Entry 5O6B (X-ray diffraction, 2.03 A resolution); this record covers chains A and B of the 4 polymer chains in the assembly.

Chain A (and B):
Name: ATP-dependent DNA helicase PIF1
Source organism: Saccharomyces cerevisiae (strain ATCC 204508 / S288c)
Notes: EC 3.6.4.12; chain B of this document is another copy of the same molecule, construct and numbering; everything in this record applies to it too
UniProtKB: P07271 (PIF1_YEAST); numbering as in UniProt (aligned over 237-780)
Chain sequence (545 residues; row label = number of the first residue in the row):
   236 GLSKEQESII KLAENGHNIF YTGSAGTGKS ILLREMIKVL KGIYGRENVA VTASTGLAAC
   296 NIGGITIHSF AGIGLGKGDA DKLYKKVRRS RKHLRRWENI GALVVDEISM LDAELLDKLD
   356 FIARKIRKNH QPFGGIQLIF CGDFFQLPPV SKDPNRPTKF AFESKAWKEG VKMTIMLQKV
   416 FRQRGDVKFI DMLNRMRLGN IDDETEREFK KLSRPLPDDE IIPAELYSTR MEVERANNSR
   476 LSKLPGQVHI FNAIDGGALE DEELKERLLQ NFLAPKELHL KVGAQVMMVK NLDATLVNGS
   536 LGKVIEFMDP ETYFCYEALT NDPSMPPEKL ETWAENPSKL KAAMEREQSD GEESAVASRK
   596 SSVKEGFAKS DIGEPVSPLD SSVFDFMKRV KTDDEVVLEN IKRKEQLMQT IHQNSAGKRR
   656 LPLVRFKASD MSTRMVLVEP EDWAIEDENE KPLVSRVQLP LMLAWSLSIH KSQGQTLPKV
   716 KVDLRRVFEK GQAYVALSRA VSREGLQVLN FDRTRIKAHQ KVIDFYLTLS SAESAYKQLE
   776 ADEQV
Not modelled in the structure: 388-391, 584-588, 625-630, 779-780 (chain B: 236, 584-588, 605-609, 625-635, 765-780)
Sequence notes: expression tag (236)
Bound ions: Mg2+: S265 (together with ADP)
Residues lining bound ligands:
  - ADP (adenosine-5'-diphosphate): G236, L237, S238, Q241, S259, A260, G261, T262, G263, K264, S265, I266, F416, R417, R419, G709, T711
  - tetrafluoroaluminate (ALF): S259, A260, G261, K264, S265, E342, Q381, R417, G709, Q710, R734
Reported in the primary citation:
  - binding site for ADP: Q241, F416
  - binding site for tetrafluoroaluminate: K264, Q381, R417, R734
  - mutagenesis - Q241A: decreased catalytic activity on ATP
  - binding site for the 8-nt DNA strand: K312, K387, F723, E724
  - contacts within the chain: M543-Y551 (hydrophobic contact), Y548-L672 (hydrophobic contact), K595-D677 (hydrogen bond)
  - mutagenesis - K595A, D677T: decreased catalytic activity
  - binding site for phosphate ion: R281
  - self-association interface (contacts with another copy of this molecule): E242, K273
  - mutagenesis - R324N, R326C, R594A/K595A, E681G: decreased catalytic activity on G4 DNA
  - mutagenesis - R324N, R326C, E681G: unchanged catalytic activity on duplex
  - mutagenesis - R323A, K363A: unchanged catalytic activity on G4
  - specificity-determining residues: K312, K387, E724
  - mutagenesis - H303G/H705G: decreased binding to DNA
  - mutagenesis - H303G/H705G (Kd 70.5 nM): increased binding to RNA

Chain A / chain B interface:
Pairs across the interface - 51 pairs, chain A then chain B:
  I308(A) - E498(B)
  G311(A) - E498(B)
  K312(A) - E498(B)  hydrogen bond (backbone-side chain)
  K312(A) - R502(B)
  K312(A) - Q505(B)  hydrogen bond
  G313(A) - E498(B)
  G313(A) - E501(B)
  K317(A) - E497(B)
  K317(A) - E498(B)
  K317(A) - E501(B)  salt bridge
  L318(A) - E498(B)
  K321(A) - E498(B)
  A493(A) - D682(B)
  A493(A) - E683(B)  hydrogen bond (backbone-backbone)
  L494(A) - I680(B)  hydrophobic
  L494(A) - E681(B)
  L494(A) - L688(B)  hydrophobic
  E495(A) - E681(B)  hydrogen bond (backbone-backbone)
  E495(A) - D682(B)
  E495(A) - E683(B)
  D496(A) - L310(B)
  E497(A) - K312(B)
  E497(A) - G313(B)
  E497(A) - K317(B)  salt bridge
  E498(A) - K387(B)  hydrogen bond (side chain-backbone)
  L499(A) - L503(B)  hydrophobic
  L499(A) - N506(B)
  L499(A) - I680(B)  hydrophobic
  E501(A) - D388(B)
  E501(A) - N390(B)
  R502(A) - K387(B)
  R502(A) - N506(B)
  L503(A) - R502(B)
  Q505(A) - P389(B)
  N506(A) - R502(B)
  K511(A) - N390(B)
  E512(A) - R391(B)  salt bridge
  I680(A) - L499(B)  hydrophobic
  I680(A) - R502(B)
  E681(A) - L499(B)
  D682(A) - L494(B)
  D682(A) - K686(B)  salt bridge
  E683(A) - A493(B)
  E683(A) - L494(B)
  E683(A) - E495(B)
  E683(A) - K686(B)  salt bridge
  K686(A) - D682(B)  salt bridge
  K686(A) - N684(B)
  R721(A) - F723(B)  hydrogen bond (side chain-backbone)
  F723(A) - R721(B)  hydrogen bond (backbone-side chain)
  R750(A) - R750(B)
Also at the interface, not in a pair above, chain A (32 interface residues in all): L310, N684, L688
Also at the interface, not in a pair above, chain B (32 interface residues in all): S386, D747

In short:
The chain A/chain B interface involves 32 residues from each chain; the contacts include 7 hydrogen bonds and
6 salt bridges. Polar contacts include K317(A)-E501(B), E497(A)-K317(B) and E512(A)-R391(B). From the paper: a
binding site for tetrafluoroaluminate at K264(A), Q381(A) and R417(A) among others; R324N, R326C and
R594A/K595A of chain A, among others, reduce catalytic activity on G4 DNA; 10 substitutions were tested in
all.
Both chains are ATP-dependent DNA helicase PIF1 (Saccharomyces cerevisiae (strain ATCC 204508 / S288c)). Entry
5O6B (Structure of ScPif1 in complex with GGGTTTT and ADP-AlF4) was determined by X-ray diffraction, deposited
together with 5O6E and 5O6D.
